Entry 7NKP (electron microscopy, 4.06 A resolution (low resolution: residue-level contacts below are approximate; hydrogen-bond / salt-bridge calls are withheld)); this record covers chains R and a of the 14 polymer chains in the assembly.

[Chain R]
Molecule: ATP synthase subunit c
Organism: Mycolicibacterium smegmatis (strain ATCC 700084 / mc(2)155)
UniProt: A0R205 (A0R205_MYCS2); residue numbers follow UniProt; this construct covers 1-86
Amino-acid sequence (86 residues; each row starts with the number of its first residue):
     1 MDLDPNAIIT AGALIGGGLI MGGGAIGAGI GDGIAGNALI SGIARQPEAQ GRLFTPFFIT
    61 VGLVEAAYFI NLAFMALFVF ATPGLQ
Not modelled in the structure: 1

[Chain a]
Molecule: ATP synthase subunit a
Organism: Mycolicibacterium smegmatis (strain ATCC 700084 / mc(2)155)
UniProt: A0R206 (A0R206_MYCS2); numbering as in UniProt (aligned over 1-252)
Amino-acid sequence (252 residues; row label = number of the first residue in the row):
     1 MLAAEEGGAA IHVGHHTLVF ELFGMTFNGD TILATAVTAV IVIALAFYLR AKVTSTGVPS
    61 GVQLFWEALT IQMRQQIEGS IGMKIAPFVL PLSVTIFVFI LISNWLAVLP LQYGGADGAA
   121 AELYKAPASD INFVLALALF VFVCYHAAGI WRRGIVGHPI KVVKGHVAFL APINIVEELA
   181 KPISLALRLF GNIFAGGILV ALIAMFPWYI QWFPNAVWKT FDLFVGLIQA FIFSLLTILY
   241 FSQSMELDHE DH
Not modelled in the structure: 1-9, 248-252

[How chain R and chain a interact]
Residue-residue contacts - 10 pairs, chain R then chain a:
  Gly51(R) with Gly79(a)
  Phe58(R) with Leu236(a); Leu239(a)
  Ile59(R) with His166(a)
  Leu63(R) with Ile173(a)
  Ala66(R) with Val176(a)
  Phe69(R) with Ala180(a); Ser184(a)
  Ile70(R) with Val176(a)
  Leu72(R) with Leu187(a)
Other interface residues (no listed pair), chain R (10 interface residues in all): Gln50, Glu65
Other interface residues (no listed pair), chain a (12 interface residues in all): Gln75, Ile183, Arg188

[Overview]
10 residues of chain R face 12 of chain a across their interface.
Chain R is ATP synthase subunit c and chain a is ATP synthase subunit a, both from Mycolicibacterium smegmatis
(strain ATCC 700084 / mc(2)155); the structure, Mycobacterium smegmatis ATP synthase Fo state 2, was
determined by electron microscopy together with 7NJK, 7NJL, 7NJM, 7NJN, 7NJO, 7NJP and 20 further entries from
the same study.
